7MTP - chains A and I of the 60 polymer chains in the assembly; structure by electron microscopy, 2.79 A resolution.

[Chain A (and I)]
Molecule: Capsid protein VP1
Organism: Adeno-associated virus 9
Notes: chain I of this document is another copy of the same molecule, construct and numbering; everything in this record applies to it too
Reference sequence: Q6JC40 (Q6JC40_9VIRU); residue numbers follow UniProt; this construct covers 219-736
Chain sequence (518 residues; numbered 219 to 736; the number before each row is that of its first residue):
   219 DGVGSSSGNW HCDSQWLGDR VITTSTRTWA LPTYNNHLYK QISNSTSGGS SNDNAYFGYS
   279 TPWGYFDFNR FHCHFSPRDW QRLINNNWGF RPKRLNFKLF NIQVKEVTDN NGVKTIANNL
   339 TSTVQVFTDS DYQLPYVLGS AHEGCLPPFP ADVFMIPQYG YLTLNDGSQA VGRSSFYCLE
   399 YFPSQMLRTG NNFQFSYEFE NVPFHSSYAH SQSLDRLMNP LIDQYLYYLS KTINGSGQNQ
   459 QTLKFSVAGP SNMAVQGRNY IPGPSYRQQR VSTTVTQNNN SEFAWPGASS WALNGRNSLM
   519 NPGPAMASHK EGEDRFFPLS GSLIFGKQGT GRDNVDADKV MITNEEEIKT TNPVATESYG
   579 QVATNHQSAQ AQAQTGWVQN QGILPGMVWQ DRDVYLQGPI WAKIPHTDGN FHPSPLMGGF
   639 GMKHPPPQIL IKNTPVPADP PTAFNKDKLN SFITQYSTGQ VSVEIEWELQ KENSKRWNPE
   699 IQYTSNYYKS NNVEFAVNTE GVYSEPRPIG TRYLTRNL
What the authors report for this chain:
  - conformationally variable residues (side-chain flip): H423

[Chain A / chain I interface]
Residue-residue contacts (230):
  I260(A) with P438(I), hydrophobic; L439(I), hydrophobic
  D271(A) with R434(I), hydrogen bond (backbone-side chain); A472(I)
  N272(A) with R434(I); N470(I); M471(I), hydrogen bond (side chain-backbone); A472(I), hydrogen bond (side chain-backbone)
  A273(A) with R434(I), hydrogen bond (backbone-side chain)
  Y274(A) with P468(I); M471(I), hydrophobic
  S278(A) with L439(I)
  Y283(A) with N437(I), hydrogen bond
  R288(A) with Y443(I)
  Q351(A) with N691(I), hydrogen bond (side chain-backbone); K693(I); N735(I), hydrogen bond (backbone-side chain)
  L352(A) with N735(I)
  P353(A) with Q430(I); N735(I)
  V355(A) with N437(I)
  G357(A) with N477(I)
  S358(A) with L435(I), hydrogen bond (side chain-backbone); M436(I); Q442(I), hydrogen bond (backbone-side chain)
  A359(A) with Q442(I); Y443(I), hydrogen bond (backbone-backbone)
  H360(A) with M436(I); N437(I), hydrogen bond (side chain-backbone); I440(I), hydrogen bond (side chain-backbone); D441(I); Q442(I); Y443(I)
  E361(A) with I440(I); D441(I), hydrogen bond (backbone-backbone); Y443(I)
  Q376(A) with N437(I), hydrogen bond (backbone-side chain); L439(I)
  G378(A) with N437(I), hydrogen bond (backbone-side chain); P438(I)
  Y379(A) with P438(I)
  L380(A) with Q430(I); R434(I); M436(I), hydrophobic; P438(I), hydrophobic; M471(I), hydrophobic
  T381(A) with S429(I)
  L382(A) with H428(I); S429(I); Q430(I); S431(I)
  N383(A) with E529(I)
  D384(A) with E529(I)
  R391(A) with H428(I); E564(I), salt bridge; E565(I); T733(I)
  S392(A) with R694(I), hydrogen bond (backbone-side chain); N696(I), hydrogen bond (backbone-side chain)
  S393(A) with R694(I)
  F394(A) with R694(I); W695(I), hydrogen bond (backbone-backbone); N696(I)
  Y395(A) with S429(I); R694(I); N735(I), hydrogen bond
  Y399(A) with K693(I)
  F400(A) with K693(I)
  P482(A) with L602(I), hydrophobic; P603(I)
  Y484(A) with Q579(I), hydrogen bond (side chain-backbone); V580(I), hydrophobic; V596(I), hydrophobic; Q599(I)
  R485(A) with A581(I); T582(I), hydrogen bond (side chain-backbone); H584(I), hydrogen bond
  Q486(A) with A581(I)
  Q487(A) with A581(I); N583(I), hydrogen bond (side chain-backbone); H584(I); Q585(I), hydrogen bond (side chain-backbone); A591(I)
  R488(A) with H584(I), hydrogen bond; Q585(I), hydrogen bond (backbone-side chain)
  V489(A) with L461(I), hydrophobic; Q585(I)
  S490(A) with L461(I)
  T491(A) with L461(I)
  V493(A) with Q459(I)
  T494(A) with Q459(I)
  Q495(A) with S586(I); A587(I), hydrogen bond (backbone-backbone)
  N496(A) with Q459(I), hydrogen bond (backbone-side chain); L461(I); Q585(I), hydrogen bond; A587(I)
  N497(A) with Q459(I), hydrogen bond (backbone-side chain); S586(I); A587(I); A589(I); Q590(I)
  N498(A) with G455(I), hydrogen bond (side chain-backbone); Q456(I); N457(I); Q458(I); Q459(I)
  S499(A) with T450(I), hydrogen bond (backbone-side chain); I451(I)
  E500(A) with K449(I); T450(I), hydrogen bond; I451(I)
  F501(A) with T450(I); Q585(I)
  A502(A) with S448(I)
  P504(A) with Q579(I)
  G505(A) with T593(I)
  S507(A) with Q579(I); V580(I); A581(I)
  S508(A) with G578(I); Q579(I), hydrogen bond (backbone-backbone)
  W509(A) with L432(I), hydrophobic; D433(I); R476(I); I479(I); P480(I); Y577(I)
  A510(A) with Y577(I), hydrogen bond (backbone-backbone)
  L511(A) with L432(I), hydrophobic; D433(I); K567(I); T568(I); N570(I); P571(I)
  N512(A) with E529(I); K567(I)
  G513(A) with K528(I)
  R514(A) with D433(I); R434(I)
  N515(A) with A472(I)
  S516(A) with D433(I); A472(I); R476(I)
  L517(A) with A472(I), hydrogen bond (backbone-backbone); V473(I), hydrophobic
  N519(A) with V473(I), hydrogen bond (side chain-backbone); Q474(I), hydrogen bond (side chain-backbone); G475(I)
  P520(A) with R476(I)
  F535(A) with F463(I), hydrophobic
  I542(A) with L444(I); Y445(I), hydrogen bond (backbone-backbone)
  F543(A) with Y443(I), hydrophobic; L444(I), hydrophobic
  G544(A) with Y445(I)
  T548(A) with Y445(I)
  G549(A) with Y445(I), hydrogen bond (backbone-side chain)
  R550(A) with D441(I), salt bridge; S464(I); V465(I), hydrogen bond (backbone-backbone)
  D551(A) with F463(I); S464(I)
  N552(A) with S448(I), hydrogen bond; K462(I); F463(I), hydrogen bond (backbone-backbone); S464(I), hydrogen bond (backbone-side chain)
  V553(A) with L461(I); K462(I); F463(I), hydrogen bond (backbone-backbone)
  D554(A) with K462(I)
  A555(A) with L461(I); F463(I), hydrophobic
  I560(A) with F463(I), hydrophobic
  T574(A) with H584(I)
  E575(A) with H584(I), salt bridge
  Q597(A) with V580(I); A581(I)
  N598(A) with V596(I); N598(I), hydrogen bond (side chain-backbone); Q599(I), hydrogen bond
  G600(A) with Q599(I); I601(I); L602(I)
  I601(A) with I601(I), hydrogen bond (backbone-backbone)
  Q615(A) with Y443(I)
  G616(A) with Y443(I)
  P617(A) with Y443(I)
  A620(A) with N477(I)
  K621(A) with Y478(I); L736(I), hydrogen bond (side chain-backbone)
  I622(A) with Y478(I)
  P623(A) with Y478(I); L736(I)
  H624(A) with Y426(I); H428(I); R734(I), hydrogen bond; L736(I), hydrogen bond (backbone-backbone)
  T625(A) with Y426(I); H428(I); V606(I); W607(I)
  D626(A) with S424(I), hydrogen bond; D609(I); H630(I); R730(I), salt bridge
  G627(A) with V606(I); W607(I), hydrogen bond (backbone-backbone)
  N628(A) with M605(I); V606(I); W607(I)
  F629(A) with I601(I), hydrophobic; L602(I); P603(I), hydrophobic; G604(I), hydrogen bond (backbone-backbone); M605(I), hydrogen bond (backbone-backbone); W607(I); F629(I), hydrophobic
  H630(A) with G604(I), hydrogen bond (backbone-backbone)
  P631(A) with Y478(I), hydrogen bond (backbone-side chain)
  P633(A) with N477(I); Y478(I)
  L634(A) with R476(I); N477(I), hydrogen bond (backbone-backbone); I479(I), hydrophobic; P603(I); G604(I)
  M635(A) with L444(I), hydrophobic; G475(I); N477(I)
Also at the interface, not in a pair above, chain A (118 interface residues in all): D349, Y354, P375, Y377, C396, W503, M518, P522, L537, L541, V558, Q599, W607, S632, G639
Also at the interface, not in a pair above, chain I (105 interface residues in all): F422, A427, L447, T460, S469, T569, V572, S576, Q588, Q592, G600, Q608, S692

[Summary]
Chain A and chain I form an interface of 118 and 105 residues respectively; the contacts include 58 hydrogen
bonds and 4 salt bridges. Polar contacts include R391(A)-E564(I), R550(A)-D441(I) and E575(A)-H584(I). From
the paper: conformational variability at H423(A).
Both chains are Capsid protein VP1 (Adeno-associated virus 9). Entry 7MTP (Structure of the adeno-associated
virus 9 capsid at pH 5.5) was determined by electron microscopy, deposited together with 7MTG, 7MTW, 7MTZ,
7MUA and 7MT0.
